Entry 2TMK (X-ray diffraction, 2.40 A resolution); this record covers chains A and B.

# Chain A (and B)
Protein: Thymidylate kinase
From: Saccharomyces cerevisiae
Notes: EC 2.7.4.9; chain B of this document is another copy of the same molecule, construct and numbering; everything in this record applies to it too
Reference sequence: P00572 (KTHY_YEAST); residues 1-216 here = UniProt positions 1-216
Sequence (216 residues; each row starts with the number of its first residue):
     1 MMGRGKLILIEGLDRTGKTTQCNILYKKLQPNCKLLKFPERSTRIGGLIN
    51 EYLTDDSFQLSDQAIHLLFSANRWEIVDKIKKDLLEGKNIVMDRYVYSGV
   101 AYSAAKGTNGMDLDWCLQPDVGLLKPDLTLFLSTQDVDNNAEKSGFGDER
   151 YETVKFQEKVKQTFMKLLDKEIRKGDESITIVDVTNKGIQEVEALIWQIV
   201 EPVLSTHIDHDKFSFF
Not modelled in the structure: 1-2, 136-145
Residues lining bound ligands: 3'-azido-3'-deoxythymidine-5'-monophosphate (ATM): Asp-14, Lys-18, Lys-37, Phe-38, Pro-39, Arg-41, Leu-53, Phe-69, Arg-73, Arg-94, Tyr-95, Ser-98, Gly-99, Tyr-102, Glu-149, Arg-150, Tyr-151, Glu-152, Gln-157

# How chain A and chain B interact
Contacting residue pairs - 35 pairs, chain A then chain B:
  Arg-44(A) with Leu-48(B); Glu-51(B), salt bridge; Phe-58(B)
  Ile-45(A) with Leu-48(B), hydrophobic; Leu-68(B), hydrophobic
  Leu-48(A) with Arg-44(B); Ile-45(B), hydrophobic; Leu-48(B), hydrophobic
  Glu-51(A) with Arg-44(B), salt bridge
  Ser-61(A) with Trp-74(B), hydrogen bond (side chain-backbone); Glu-75(B)
  Gln-63(A) with Trp-74(B)
  Ala-64(A) with Ala-71(B); Trp-74(B)
  Leu-67(A) with Leu-67(B); Ser-70(B); Ala-71(B); Trp-74(B)
  Leu-68(A) with Leu-68(B), hydrophobic
  Ser-70(A) with Leu-67(B)
  Ala-71(A) with Ala-64(B); Leu-67(B)
  Trp-74(A) with Ser-61(B), hydrogen bond (backbone-side chain); Gln-63(B); Ala-64(B); Leu-67(B)
  Glu-75(A) with Leu-60(B)
  Trp-115(A) with Gln-118(B); Pro-119(B); Val-121(B), hydrogen bond (side chain-backbone)
  Gln-118(A) with Trp-115(B); Gln-118(B)
  Pro-119(A) with Leu-67(B), hydrophobic; Trp-115(B)
  Val-121(A) with Trp-115(B), hydrogen bond (backbone-side chain)
Other interface residues (no listed pair), chain A (20 interface residues in all): Phe-58, Leu-60, Asp-78
Other interface residues (no listed pair), chain B (20 interface residues in all): Asp-78

# Summary
Chain A and chain B each contribute 20 residues to their interface, with 4 hydrogen bonds and 2 salt bridges.
Polar pairs include Arg-44(A)/Glu-51(B), Ser-61(A)/Trp-74(B) and Trp-115(A)/Val-121(B). Bound to chain A:
3'-azido-3'-deoxythymidine-5'-monophosphate.
Chain A and chain B are both Thymidylate kinase (Saccharomyces cerevisiae); the structure, Yeast thymidylate
kinase complexed with 3'-azido-3'-deoxythymidine monophosphate (azt-mp), was determined by X-ray diffraction
together with 1TMK from the same study.
